PDB entry 7OOC | electron microscopy, 3.70 A resolution | chains I and 5 of the 21 polymer chains in the assembly

Chain I:
Name: 30S ribosomal protein S10
From: Mycoplasma pneumoniae (strain ATCC 29342 / M129)
UniProtKB: P75581 (RS10_MYCPN); residues 1-108 here = UniProt positions 1-108
Amino-acid sequence (108 residues; row label = number of the first residue in the row):
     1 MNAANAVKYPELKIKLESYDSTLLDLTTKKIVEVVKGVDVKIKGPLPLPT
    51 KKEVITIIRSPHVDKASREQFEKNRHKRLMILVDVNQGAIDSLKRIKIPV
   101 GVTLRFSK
Disordered / not traced: 1-6, 108

Chain 5:
Molecule: 16S rRNA
From: Mycoplasma pneumoniae (strain ATCC 29342 / M129)
Sequence (1520 nucleotides; numbered 1 to 1520; the number before each row is that of its first residue):
     1 UUUUUCUGAGAGUUUGAUCCUGGCUCAGGAUUAACGCUGGCGGCAUGCCU
    51 AAUACAUGCAAGUCGAUCGAAAGUAGUAAUACUUUAGAGGCGAACGGGUG
   101 AGUAACACGUAUCCAAUCUACCUUAUAAUGGGGGAUAACUAGUUGAAAGA
   151 CUAGCUAAUACCGCAUAAGAACUUUGGUUCGCAUGAAUCAAAGUUGAAAG
   201 GACCUGCAAGGGUUCGUUAUUUGAUGAGGGUGCGCCAUAUCAGCUAGUUG
   251 GUGGGGUAACGGCCUACCAAGGCAAUGACGUGUAGCUAUGCUGAGAAGUA
   301 GAAUAGCCACAAUGGGACUGAGACACGGCCCAUACUCCUACGGGAGGCAG
   351 CAGUAGGGAAUUUUUCACAAUGAGCGAAAGCUUGAUGGAGCAAUGCCGCG
   401 UGAACGAUGAAGGUCUUUAAGAUUGUAAAGUUCUUUUAUUUGGGAAGAAU
   451 GACUUUAGCAGGUAAUGGCUAGAGUUUGACUGUACCAUUUUGAAUAAGUG
   501 ACGACUAACUAUGUGCCAGCAGUCGCGGUAAUACAUAGGUCGCAAGCGUU
   551 AUCCGGAUUUAUUGGGCGUAAAGCAAGCGCAGGCGGAUUGAAAAGUCUGG
   601 UGUUAAAGGCAGCUGCUUAACAGUUGUAUGCAUUGGAAACUAUUAAUCUA
   651 GAGUGUGGUAGGGAGUUUUGGAAUUUCAUGUGGAGCGGUGAAAUGCGUAG
   701 AUAUAUGAAGGAACACCAGUGGCGAAGGCGAAAACUUAGGCCAUUACUGA
   751 CGCUUAGGCUUGAAAGUGUGGGGAGCAAAUAGGAUUAGAUACCCUAGUAG
   801 UCCACACCGUAAACGAUAGAUACUAGCUGUCGGGGCGAUCCCCUCGGUAG
   851 UGAAGUUAACACAUUAAGUAUCUCGCCUGGGUAGUACAUUCGCAAGAAUG
   901 AAACUCAAACGGAAUUGACGGGGACCCGCACAAGUGGUGGAGCAUGUUGC
   951 UUAAUUCGACGGUACACGAAAAACCUUACCUAGACUUGACAUCCUUGGCA
  1001 AAGUUAUGGAAACAUAAUGGAGGUUAACCGAGUGACAGGUGGUGCAUGGU
  1051 UGUCGUCAGCUCGUGUCGUGAGAUGUUGGGUUAAGUCCCGCAACGAGCGC
  1101 AACCCUUAUCGUUAGUUACAUUGUCUAGCGAGACUGCUAAUGCAAAUUGG
  1151 AGGAAGGAAGGGAUGACGUCAAAUCAUCAUGCCCCUUAUGUCUAGGGCUG
  1201 CAAACGUGCUACAAUGGCCAAUACAAACAGUCGCCAGCUUGUAAAAGUGA
  1251 GCAAAUCUGUAAAGUUGGUCUCAGUUCGGAUUGAGGGCUGCAAUUCGUCC
  1301 UCAUGAAGUCGGAAUCACUAGUAAUCGCGAAUCAGCUAUGUCGCGGUGAA
  1351 UACGUUCUCGGGUCUUGUACACACCGCCCGUCAAACUAUGAAAGCUGGUA
  1401 AUAUUUAAAAACGUGUUGCUAACCAUUAGGAAGCGCAUGUCAAGGAUAGC
  1451 ACCGGUGAUUGGAGUUAAGUCGUAACAAGGUACCCCUACGAGAACGUGGG
  1501 GGUGGAUCACCUCCUUUCUA
Disordered / not traced: 1-4, 181-184, 1020-1027, 1510-1520

How chain I and chain 5 interact:
Pairs across the interface (53):
  Lys15(I) - U1117(5)  base contact
  Lys15(I) - A1254(5)  sugar contact
  Lys15(I) - A1255(5)  salt bridge to the phosphate
  Ser21(I) - G1128(5)  phosphate contact
  Asp25(I) - G1128(5)  hydrogen bond to the sugar
  Lys43(I) - G1115(5)  phosphate contact
  Gly44(I) - A1114(5)  hydrogen bond to the sugar
  Pro45(I) - A1114(5)  hydrogen bond to the sugar
  Leu46(I) - U1116(5)  base contact
  Pro47(I) - A1114(5)  base contact
  Pro47(I) - A1127(5)  sugar contact
  Leu48(I) - U1126(5)  hydrogen bond to the sugar
  Leu48(I) - A1127(5)  sugar contact
  Pro49(I) - U1126(5)  sugar contact
  Pro49(I) - A1127(5)  phosphate contact
  Pro49(I) - A1255(5)  sugar contact
  Thr50(I) - A1127(5)  hydrogen bond to the phosphate
  Lys51(I) - A1229(5)  phosphate contact
  Lys51(I) - G1230(5)  salt bridge to the phosphate
  Lys52(I) - C1228(5)  phosphate contact
  Lys52(I) - A1229(5)  phosphate contact
  Glu53(I) - A1229(5)  phosphate contact
  Thr56(I) - A970(5)  base contact
  Thr56(I) - C1342(5)  hydrogen bond to the sugar
  Arg59(I) - U1050(5)  sugar contact
  Arg59(I) - U1051(5)  salt bridge to the phosphate
  Arg59(I) - U1164(5)  salt bridge to the phosphate
  Ser60(I) - U1050(5)  sugar contact
  Ser60(I) - U1051(5)  sugar contact
  Pro61(I) - G968(5)  hydrogen bond to the sugar
  Pro61(I) - G1049(5)  base contact
  Pro61(I) - U1050(5)  sugar contact
  Pro61(I) - U1177(5)  base contact
  His62(I) - A959(5)  hydrogen bond to the sugar
  His62(I) - A1173(5)  hydrogen bond to the sugar
  His62(I) - U1174(5)  sugar contact
  Val63(I) - G958(5)  base contact
  Val63(I) - C967(5)  sugar contact
  Val63(I) - G968(5)  sugar contact
  Asp64(I) - U1051(5)  hydrogen bond to the sugar
  Asp64(I) - G1052(5)  sugar contact
  Lys65(I) - C967(5)  phosphate contact
  Lys65(I) - G968(5)  salt bridge to the phosphate
  Ser67(I) - U1051(5)  phosphate contact
  Ser67(I) - G1052(5)  hydrogen bond to the phosphate
  Arg68(I) - U1341(5)  hydrogen bond to the phosphate
  Arg68(I) - C1342(5)  salt bridge to the phosphate
  Gln70(I) - C1342(5)  phosphate contact
  Gln70(I) - G1343(5)  hydrogen bond to the phosphate
  His76(I) - G1128(5)  salt bridge to the phosphate
  Arg78(I) - A1127(5)  hydrogen bond to the phosphate
  Arg78(I) - G1128(5)  salt bridge to the phosphate
  Leu79(I) - U1117(5)  base contact
Other interface residues (no listed pair), chain I (30 interface residues in all): Lys13, Lys77
Other interface residues (no listed pair), chain 5 (30 interface residues in all): A964, U1256

In short:
The chain I/chain 5 interface involves 30 residues from each chain; the contacts include 14 hydrogen bonds and
8 salt bridges. Polar contacts include Asp25(I)-G1128(5), Gly44(I)-A1114(5) and Pro45(I)-A1114(5).
Chain I is 30S ribosomal protein S10 and chain 5 is 16S rRNA, both from Mycoplasma pneumoniae (strain ATCC
29342 / M129); the structure, Mycoplasma pneumoniae 30S subunit of ribosomes in chloramphenicol-treated cells,
was determined by electron microscopy (same publication as 7OOD, 7P6Z, 7PAH, 7PAI, 7PAJ, 7PAK and 23 further
entries).
